7VRR - chains A and B of the 5 polymer chains in the assembly; structure by X-ray diffraction, 2.95 A resolution.

[Chain A (and B)]
Protein: Histone deacetylase HDT1
From: Arabidopsis thaliana
Notes: chain B of this document is another copy of the same molecule, construct and numbering; everything in this record applies to it too
UniProtKB: Q9FVE6 (HDT1_ARATH); numbering as in UniProt (aligned over 1-96)
Sequence (96 residues; row label = number of the first residue in the row):
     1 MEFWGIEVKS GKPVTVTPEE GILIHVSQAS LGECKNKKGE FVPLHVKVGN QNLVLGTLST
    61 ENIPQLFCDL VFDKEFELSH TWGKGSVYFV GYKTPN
Disordered / not traced: 36-37 (chain B: 34-36, 96)
What the authors report for this chain:
  - catalytic residues: H25 (citing earlier work)
  - catalytic residues: S27

[How chain A and chain B interact]
Residue-residue contacts (34):
  L23(A) with M1(B)
  P43(A) with E33(B)
  H45(A) with E33(B), salt bridge
  Q51(A) with F3(B); G5(B), hydrogen bond (side chain-backbone)
  N52(A) with Y88(B)
  L53(A) with F3(B), hydrophobic; Y88(B), hydrophobic
  V54(A) with S30(B), hydrogen bond (backbone-side chain); L31(B); Y88(B)
  L55(A) with Q28(B), hydrogen bond (backbone-side chain); S30(B)
  G56(A) with Q65(B)
  T57(A) with P64(B); Q65(B), hydrogen bond (backbone-side chain)
  I63(A) with N62(B); P64(B)
  L66(A) with Q65(B)
  F67(A) with F67(B), hydrophobic
  C68(A) with Q28(B)
  D69(A) with H25(B), salt bridge; S27(B), hydrogen bond (backbone-side chain); F67(B); Y92(B), hydrogen bond
  L70(A) with Q28(B); V90(B), hydrophobic
  V71(A) with F3(B); Y92(B), hydrophobic
  F72(A) with F3(B), hydrophobic
  D73(A) with M1(B); E2(B); F3(B), hydrogen bond (side chain-backbone)
  N96(A) with M1(B)
Other interface residues (no listed pair), chain A (22 interface residues in all): F41, V48
Other interface residues (no listed pair), chain B (23 interface residues in all): I6, E7, G32, T60, E61, G91

[In short]
The interface between chain A and chain B involves 22 residues on one side and 23 on the other, with 7
hydrogen bonds and 2 salt bridges. Polar contacts include H45(A)-E33(B), D69(A)-H25(B) and Q51(A)-G5(B). The
paper reports catalytic residues H25(A) and S27(A).
Chain A and chain B are both Histone deacetylase HDT1 (Arabidopsis thaliana); the structure, Crystal structure
of Arabidopsis thaliana HDT1, was determined by X-ray diffraction, deposited together with 7VMF, 7VMH and
7VMI.
